PDB entry 6KE4 | X-ray diffraction, 2.30 A resolution | chain A

== Chain A ==
Name: Ferritin heavy chain
Organism: Homo sapiens
Notes: EC 1.16.3.1
UniProtKB: P02794 (FRIH_HUMAN); aligned to UniProt positions 1-180 over residues 1-180 (the alignment contains insertions or deletions, so no single offset holds)
Sequence (180 residues; each row starts with the number of its first residue):
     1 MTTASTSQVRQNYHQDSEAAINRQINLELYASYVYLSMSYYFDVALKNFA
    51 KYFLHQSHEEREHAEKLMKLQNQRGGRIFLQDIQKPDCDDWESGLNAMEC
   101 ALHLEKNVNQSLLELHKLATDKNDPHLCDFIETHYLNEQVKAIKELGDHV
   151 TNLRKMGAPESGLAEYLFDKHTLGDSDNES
Not modelled in the structure: 1-5, 175-180
Differences from the reference sequence: engineered mutation Gln84 (Lys87 in P02794)
UniProt features mapped onto this chain:
  - binding site (Fe cation): Glu28
  - site: Arg23 (Essential for association with cargo receptor NCOA4)
  - modified residue: Met1 (N-acetylmethionine), Thr2 (N-acetylthreonine)
Ion coordination: Fe ion site 1: Glu28, Glu60, His63; Fe ion site 2 near Gln56 (its only coordinating residue here); Ca2+: Asp129, Glu132

== In short ==
The Fe ion site 1 is built by Glu28, Glu60 and His63. The Ca2+ site is built by Asp129 and Glu132. Curated
annotation (UniProt) lists Fe cation-binding residue Glu28.
Chain A is Ferritin heavy chain (Homo sapiens); the structure, ABloop reengineered Ferritin Nanocage, was
determined by X-ray diffraction together with 6KE2 from the same study.
